Entry 3MG6 (X-ray diffraction, 2.60 A resolution); this record covers chains B and C of the 28 polymer chains in the assembly.

== Chain B ==
Protein: Proteasome component Y13
Source organism: Saccharomyces cerevisiae
Notes: EC 3.4.25.1
UniProtKB: P23638 (PSA4_YEAST); the construct lacks a stretch of the UniProt sequence and is renumbered around it, so the offset changes along the chain: 3-63 = UniProt 1-61; 64-144 = UniProt 63-143; 145-200 = UniProt 145-200; 202-204 = UniProt 201-203; 2 more segments
Chain sequence (245 residues; numbered 3 to 239 plus 9 insertion-coded residues; 1 number in that range is skipped by the numbering (no residue carries it; nothing is unmodelled there); the number before each row is that of its first residue; a row labelled like 204A-204B holds insertion residues (204A, then the next letters in order)):
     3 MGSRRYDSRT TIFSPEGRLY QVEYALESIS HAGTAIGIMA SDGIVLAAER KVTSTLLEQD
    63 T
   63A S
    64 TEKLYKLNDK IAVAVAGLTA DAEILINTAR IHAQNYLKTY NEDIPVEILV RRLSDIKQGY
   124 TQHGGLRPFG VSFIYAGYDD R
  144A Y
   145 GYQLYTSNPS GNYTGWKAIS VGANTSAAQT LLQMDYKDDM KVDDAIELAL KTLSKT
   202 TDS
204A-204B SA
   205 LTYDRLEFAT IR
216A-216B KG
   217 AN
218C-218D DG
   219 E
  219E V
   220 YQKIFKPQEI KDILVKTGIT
Not modelled in the structure: 3-12
UniProt features mapped onto this chain:
  - cross-link (Glycyl lysine isopeptide (Lys-Gly)): Lys101 (interchain with G-Cter in ubiquitin), Lys199 (interchain with G-Cter in ubiquitin), Lys225 (interchain with G-Cter in ubiquitin)

== Chain C ==
Protein: Proteasome component PRE6
Source organism: Saccharomyces cerevisiae
Notes: EC 3.4.25.1
UniProtKB: P40303 (PSA7_YEAST); the construct lacks a stretch of the UniProt sequence and is renumbered around it, so the offset changes along the chain: 5-62 = UniProt 1-58; 63-143 = UniProt 60-140; 145-180 = UniProt 144-179; 182-203 = UniProt 184-205; 1 more segments
Chain sequence (243 residues; numbered 5 to 243 plus 7 insertion-coded residues; 3 numbers in that range are skipped by the numbering (no residue carries them; nothing is unmodelled there); the number before each row is that of its first residue; a row labelled like 180A-180D holds insertion residues (180A, then the next letters in order)):
     5 MSGYDRALSI FSPDGHIFQV EYALEAVKRG TCAVGVKGKN CVVLGCERRS TLKLQDTR
   62A I
    63 TPSKVSKIDS HVVLSFSGLN ADSRILIEKA RVEAQSHRLT LEDPVTVEYL TRYVAGVQQR
   123 YTQSGGVRPF GVSTLIAGFD P
  143A R
   144 D
  144B D
   145 EPKLYQTEPS GIYSSWSAQT IGRNSKTVRE FLEKNY
180A-180D DRKE
   182 PPATVEECVK LTVRSLLEVV QT
   206 GAKNIEITVV KPDSDIVALS SEEINQYVTQ IEQEKQEQ
Not modelled in the structure: 5-6
UniProt features mapped onto this chain:
  - modified residue: Thr63 (Phosphothreonine)

== How chain B and chain C interact ==
Residue-residue contacts (70; chain B residue first):
  Thr13(B) with Arg130(C)
  Ile14(B) with Leu12(C), hydrophobic; Gln23(C)
  Phe15(B) with Gln23(C), hydrogen bond (backbone-side chain); Tyr26(C), hydrophobic; Ala27(C), hydrophobic; Ala30(C), hydrophobic; Arg130(C); Pro131(C); Gly133(C)
  Ser16(B) with Tyr26(C)
  Pro17(B) with Tyr26(C), hydrophobic; Glu29(C)
  Glu18(B) with Glu29(C); Arg33(C), hydrogen bond (backbone-side chain)
  Gly19(B) with Tyr26(C); Glu29(C); Ala30(C); Arg33(C)
  Arg20(B) with Arg33(C)
  Leu21(B) with Leu81(C), hydrophobic; Arg130(C)
  Met41(B) with Asp60(C); Arg62(C)
  Arg114(B) with Arg86(C)
  Ser117(B) with Arg86(C)
  Asp118(B) with Arg86(C), salt bridge; Ile87(C)
  Gln121(B) with Ala83(C); Asp84(C); Ile87(C)
  Thr124(B) with Arg130(C), hydrogen bond (backbone-side chain)
  Gln125(B) with Tyr123(C); Gly128(C); Val129(C); Arg130(C), hydrogen bond (backbone-backbone); Pro131(C); Phe132(C)
  His126(B) with Gly128(C); Val129(C)
  Gly127(B) with Tyr8(C); Gly128(C), hydrogen bond (backbone-backbone)
  Gly128(B) with Tyr8(C)
  Tyr144A(B) with Arg62(C), hydrogen bond (backbone-side chain); Ile62A(C), hydrophobic
  Tyr146(B) with Arg62(C), hydrogen bond (backbone-side chain)
  Gln147(B) with Ile62A(C)
  Leu148(B) with Ile62A(C)
  Tyr149(B) with Ile62A(C)
  Ser154(B) with Ala83(C)
  Gly155(B) with Ala83(C); Arg86(C), hydrogen bond (backbone-side chain)
  Asn156(B) with Asn82(C); Ala83(C)
  Tyr157(B) with Pro64(C); Arg86(C)
  Thr158(B) with Gln59(C)
  Gly159(B) with Gln59(C); Asp60(C), hydrogen bond (backbone-backbone); Ile62A(C); Thr63(C), hydrogen bond (backbone-side chain)
  Trp160(B) with Leu56(C), hydrophobic; Leu58(C); Gln59(C); Asp60(C)
  Lys161(B) with Leu58(C), hydrogen bond (backbone-backbone); Gln59(C)
  Ala162(B) with Leu58(C)
  Gln173(B) with Leu56(C)
  Gln177(B) with Leu58(C)
Also at the interface, not in a pair above, chain B (38 interface residues in all): Glu110, Leu176, Tyr180
Also at the interface, not in a pair above, chain C (30 interface residues in all): Lys57

== In short ==
38 residues of chain B face 30 of chain C across their interface, with 11 hydrogen bonds and 1 salt bridge.
Polar contacts include Asp118(B)-Arg86(C), Phe15(B)-Gln23(C) and Glu18(B)-Arg33(C).
Chain B is Proteasome component Y13 and chain C is Proteasome component PRE6, both from Saccharomyces
cerevisiae; the structure, Structure of yeast 20S open-gate proteasome with Compound 6, was determined by
X-ray diffraction, deposited together with 3MG0, 3MG7, 3MG8 and 3MG4.
